4DV0 - chains A and D of the 21 polymer chains in the assembly; structure by X-ray diffraction, 3.85 A resolution.

# Chain A
Molecule: 16S rRNA
Organism: Thermus thermophilus
Sequence (1522 nucleotides; row label = number of the first residue in the row; note: 42 numbers in that range are skipped by the numbering (no residue carries them; nothing is unmodelled there); a row labelled like 190A-190L holds insertion residues (190A, then the next letters in order); numbering starts at 0):
     0 UUUGUUGGAGAGUUUGAUCCGGGCUCAGGGUGAACGCUGGCGGCGUGCCU
    50 AAGACAUGCAAGUCGUGCGGG
    73 CCGCGGGGUUUU
    88 ACUCCG
    95 UGGUC
   101 AGCGGCGGACGGGUGAGUAACGCGUGGGU
  129A G
   130 ACCUACCCGGAAGAGGGGGACAACCCGGGGAAACUCGGGCUAAUCCCCCA
   180 UGUGGACCCGC
190A-190L CCCUUGGGGUGU
   191 GUCCAAAGGGCUUU
   216 GCCCGCUUCCGGAUGGGCCCGCGUCCCAUCAGCUAGUUGGUGGGGUAAUG
   266 GCCCACCAAGGCGACGACGGGUAGCCGGUCUGAGAGGAUGGCCGGCCACA
   316 GGGGCACUGAGACACGGGCCCCACUCCUACGGGAGGCAGCAGUUAGGAAU
   366 CUUCCGCAAUGGGCGCAAGCCUGACGGAGCGACGCCGCUUGGAGGAAGAA
   416 GCCCUUCGGGGUGUAAACUCCUGAA
   442 CCCGGGACGAAACCCCCGACGA
   474 GGGGACUGACGGUACCGGG
   494 GUAAUAGCGCCGGCCAACUCCGUGCCAGCAGCCGCGGUAAUACGGAGGGC
   544 GCGAGCGUUACCCGGAUUCACUGGGCGUAAAGGGCGUGUAGGCGGCCUGG
   594 GGCGUCCCAUGUGAAAGACCACGGCUCAACCGUGGGGGAGCGUGGGAUAC
   644 GCUCAGGCUAGACGGUGGGAGAGGGUGGUGGAAUUCCCGGAGUAGCGGUG
   694 AAAUGCGCAGAUACCGGGAGGAACGCCGAUGGCGAAGGCAGCCACCUGGU
   744 CCACCCGUGACGCUGAGGCGCGAAAGCGUGGGGAGCAAACCGGAUUAGAU
   794 ACCCGGGUAGUCCACGCCCUAAACGAUGCGCGCUAGGUCUCUGGGUCU
   848 CCUGGGGGCCGAAGCUAACGCGUUAAGCGCGCCGCCUGGGGAGUACGGCC
   898 GCAAGGCUGAAACUCAAAGGAAUUGACGGGGGCCCGCACAAGCGGUGGAG
   948 CAUGUGGUUUAAUUCGAAGXAACGCGAAGAACCUUACCAGGCCUUGACAU
   998 GCUAGG
 1003A G
  1004 AACCCGGGUGAAAGCCUGGGGUGCCCC
1030A-1030D GCGA
  1031 GGGGAGCCCUAGCACAGGUGCUGCAUGGCCGUCGUCAGCUCGUGCCGUGA
  1081 GGUGUUGGGUUAAGUCCCGCAACGAGCGCAACCCCCGCCGUUAGUUGCCA
  1131 GCGGUUCGGCCGGGCACUCUAACGGGACUGCCCGCGAAA
  1171 GCGGGAGGAAGGAGGGGACGACGUCUGGUCAGCAUGGCCCUUACGGCCUG
  1221 GGCGACACACGUGCUACAAUGCCCACUACAAAGCGAUGCCACCCGGCAAC
  1271 GGGGAGCUAAUCGCAAAAAGGUGGGCCCAGUUCGGAUUGGGGUCUGCAAC
  1321 CCGACCCCAUGAAGCCGGAAUCGCUAGUAAUCGCGGAUCAG
 1361A C
  1362 CAUGCCGCGGUGAAUACGUUCCCGGGCCUUGUACACACXGCCXGUXACGC
  1412 CAUGGGAGCGGGCUCUACCCGAAGUCGCCGGG
  1446 AGCCUACGGG
  1459 CAGGCGCCGAGGGUAGGGCCCGUGACUGGGGCGAAGUCGUAACAAGGUAG
  1509 CUGUACCGGAAGGUGCGGCUGGAUCCACUCCUUUCU
Unresolved in the structure: 0-4, 1534-1538
Construct notes: engineered mutation G20 (U666 in M26923.1); conflict C1534 (A2157 in M26923.1), A1535 (C2158 in M26923.1)
Modified / non-standard residues: PSU (pseudouridine-5'-monophosphate) at position 516, 7MG (7N-methyl-8-hydroguanosine-5'-monophosphate) at position 527, M2G (N2-dimethylguanosine-5'-monophosphate) at position 966, 5MC (5-methylcytidine-5'-monophosphate) at position 967, 2MG (2N-methylguanosine-5'-monophosphate) at position 1207, 5MC (5-methylcytidine-5'-monophosphate) at position 1400, 4OC (4n,o2'-methylcytidine-5'-monophosphate) at position 1402, 5MC (5-methylcytidine-5'-monophosphate) at position 1404, 5MC (5-methylcytidine-5'-monophosphate) at position 1407, UR3 (3-methyluridine-5'-monophoshate) at position 1498, MA6 (6N-dimethyladenosine-5'-monophoshate) at position 1518, MA6 (6N-dimethyladenosine-5'-monophoshate) at position 1519, PSU (pseudouridine-5'-monophosphate) at position 1540, PSU (pseudouridine-5'-monophosphate) at position 1541
Bound ions: Mg2+ site 1 near U5 (its only coordinating residue here); Mg2+ site 2 near U12 (its only coordinating residue here); Mg2+ site 3 near G21 (its only coordinating residue here); Mg2+ site 4: A59, U387; Mg2+ site 5: G61, U62, G105; Mg2+ site 6 near C89 (its only coordinating residue here); Mg2+ site 7 near U98 (its only coordinating residue here); Mg2+ site 8 near A109 (its only coordinating residue here); Mg2+ site 9 near G111 (its only coordinating residue here); Mg2+ site 10: G117, G289; Mg2+ site 11: C121, U125; Mg2+ site 12 near C175 (its only coordinating residue here); 92 more Mg2+ sites not listed

# Chain D
Name: ribosomal protein S4
Organism: Thermus thermophilus
Reference sequence: P80373 (RS4_THET8); residue numbers follow UniProt; this construct covers 1-209
Chain sequence (209 residues; row label = number of the first residue in the row):
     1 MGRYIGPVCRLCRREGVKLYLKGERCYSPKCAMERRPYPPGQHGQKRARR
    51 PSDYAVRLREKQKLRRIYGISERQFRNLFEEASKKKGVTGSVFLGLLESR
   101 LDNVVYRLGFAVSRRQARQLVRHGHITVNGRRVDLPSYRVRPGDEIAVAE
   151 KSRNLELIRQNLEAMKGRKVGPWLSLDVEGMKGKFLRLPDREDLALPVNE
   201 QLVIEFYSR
Unresolved in the structure: 1
UniProt features mapped onto this chain:
  - binding site (Zn(2+)): Cys-9, Cys-12, Cys-26, Cys-31
Bound ions: Zn2+: Cys-9, Cys-12, Cys-26, Cys-31; Mg2+: Lys-85, Gly-87, Thr-89

# Interface between chain A and chain D
Pairs across the interface (117):
  U5(A) with Lys-85(D), base contact
  A8(A) with Arg-57(D), base contact; Glu-205(D), hydrogen bond to the base; Ser-208(D), base contact; Arg-209(D), base contact
  A26(A) with Arg-209(D), sugar contact
  G28(A) with Arg-76(D), salt bridge to the phosphate
  C400(A) with Arg-73(D), salt bridge to the phosphate
  C401(A) with Arg-73(D), salt bridge to the phosphate; Asn-77(D), phosphate contact
  G402(A) with Gln-74(D), phosphate contact; Leu-135(D), sugar contact; Ser-137(D), hydrogen bond to the phosphate
  C403(A) with Arg-3(D), salt bridge to the phosphate; Gln-74(D), hydrogen bond to the phosphate; Arg-122(D), hydrogen bond to the phosphate; Pro-136(D), phosphate contact; Ser-137(D), hydrogen bond to the phosphate
  U404(A) with Gly-2(D), hydrogen bond to the base; Arg-118(D), salt bridge to the phosphate; Arg-122(D), phosphate contact
  U405(A) with Gly-2(D), hydrogen bond to the base
  G406(A) with Ile-5(D), phosphate contact; Gln-119(D), hydrogen bond to the base
  G407(A) with Ser-113(D), phosphate contact; Arg-115(D), salt bridge to the phosphate; Gln-116(D), hydrogen bond to the sugar; Gln-119(D), sugar contact
  A408(A) with Leu-21(D), phosphate contact; Lys-22(D), phosphate contact; Val-112(D), sugar contact; Ser-113(D), hydrogen bond to the phosphate; Arg-115(D), phosphate contact; Gln-116(D), hydrogen bond to the sugar
  G409(A) with Lys-22(D), salt bridge to the phosphate; Gly-23(D), phosphate contact; Glu-24(D), hydrogen bond to the phosphate
  G410(A) with Lys-22(D), hydrogen bond to the base; Arg-25(D), salt bridge to the phosphate; Lys-30(D), salt bridge to the phosphate
  A411(A) with Arg-25(D), salt bridge to the phosphate; Lys-30(D), salt bridge to the phosphate
  A412(A) with Arg-35(D), base contact
  G413(A) with Arg-36(D), hydrogen bond to the base
  C418(A) with Gln-42(D), sugar contact
  G425(A) with Tyr-38(D), phosphate contact; Gln-45(D), hydrogen bond to the sugar
  G426(A) with Arg-36(D), salt bridge to the phosphate; Tyr-38(D), hydrogen bond to the phosphate; Gly-41(D), hydrogen bond to the phosphate; Gln-42(D), hydrogen bond to the sugar
  U427(A) with Arg-13(D), salt bridge to the phosphate; Arg-36(D), salt bridge to the phosphate; Pro-40(D), phosphate contact; Gly-41(D), hydrogen bond to the phosphate
  G428(A) with Pro-7(D), sugar contact; Arg-10(D), salt bridge to the phosphate; Arg-13(D), phosphate contact; Arg-36(D), hydrogen bond to the phosphate
  U429(A) with Cys-9(D), sugar contact; Lys-22(D), sugar contact; Arg-25(D), hydrogen bond to the sugar; Ala-32(D), phosphate contact; Arg-36(D), salt bridge to the phosphate
  A430(A) with Pro-7(D), phosphate contact; Val-8(D), hydrogen bond to the phosphate; Cys-9(D), hydrogen bond to the phosphate
  C436(A) with Glu-156(D), sugar contact; Leu-157(D), sugar contact
  U437(A) with Gln-119(D), base contact; His-123(D), hydrogen bond to the sugar; His-125(D), hydrogen bond to the phosphate; Leu-155(D), sugar contact
  G438(A) with His-123(D), sugar contact; His-125(D), salt bridge to the phosphate
  A439(A) with His-123(D), phosphate contact
  C489(A) with Arg-132(D), salt bridge to the phosphate
  G490(A) with Arg-132(D), salt bridge to the phosphate
  C508(A) with Tyr-54(D), sugar contact
  A509(A) with Ser-52(D), hydrogen bond to the phosphate; Tyr-54(D), phosphate contact; Ala-55(D), sugar contact
  C511(A) with His-43(D), hydrogen bond to the base; Lys-46(D), phosphate contact
  U512(A) with Gln-42(D), hydrogen bond to the sugar; His-43(D), hydrogen bond to the sugar; Lys-46(D), salt bridge to the phosphate; Arg-49(D), salt bridge to the phosphate
  G540(A) with Gln-42(D), base contact
  G541(A) with Gly-41(D), phosphate contact; Gln-42(D), sugar contact
  G542(A) with Arg-10(D), salt bridge to the phosphate; Arg-14(D), hydrogen bond to the phosphate; Pro-40(D), sugar contact; Gly-41(D), sugar contact
  C543(A) with Arg-10(D), salt bridge to the phosphate; Arg-14(D), salt bridge to the phosphate; Pro-40(D), phosphate contact; Arg-59(D), hydrogen bond to the phosphate
  G544(A) with Arg-59(D), salt bridge to the phosphate; Gln-62(D), hydrogen bond to the phosphate; Arg-66(D), salt bridge to the phosphate
  C545(A) with Lys-61(D), salt bridge to the phosphate; Gln-62(D), hydrogen bond to the phosphate; Arg-65(D), salt bridge to the phosphate; Glu-72(D), phosphate contact
  G546(A) with Ile-5(D), base contact; Glu-72(D), hydrogen bond to the phosphate; Arg-73(D), hydrogen bond to the phosphate
  A547(A) with Gly-2(D), hydrogen bond to the phosphate
  C612(A) with Lys-84(D), salt bridge to the phosphate
  U619(A) with Val-133(D), sugar contact; Asp-134(D), hydrogen bond to the base; Leu-135(D), base contact
  C620(A) with Leu-135(D), base contact; Ser-137(D), base contact; Tyr-138(D), sugar contact
Interface residues without a listed pair, chain A (51 interface residues in all): C419, G491, A496, A499, C613
Interface residues without a listed pair, chain D (70 interface residues in all): Leu-58, Ser-71, Ser-83, Arg-100, Lys-151, Phe-206

# Overview
51 residues of chain A and 70 residues of chain D are in contact; the contacts include 37 hydrogen bonds and
29 salt bridges. Polar pairs include A8(A)/Glu-205(D), U404(A)/Gly-2(D) and U405(A)/Gly-2(D). UniProt lists 4
Zn2+-binding residues on chain D.
Here chain A is 16S rRNA and chain D is ribosomal protein S4, both from Thermus thermophilus. Entry 4DV0
(Crystal structure of the Thermus thermophilus 30S ribosomal subunit with a 16S rRNA mutation, U20G) was
determined by X-ray diffraction.
